PDB entry 1RZE | X-ray diffraction, 1.90 A resolution | chain A

Chain A:
Molecule: Carbonic anhydrase II
Source organism: Homo sapiens
Notes: EC 4.2.1.1
Reference sequence: P00918 (CAH2_HUMAN); the author numbering skips numbers that UniProt does not, so the offset changes along the chain: 2-125 = UniProt 1-124; 127-261 = UniProt 125-259
Chain sequence (259 residues; each row starts with the number of its first residue; note: 1 number in that range is skipped by the numbering (no residue carries it; nothing is unmodelled there)):
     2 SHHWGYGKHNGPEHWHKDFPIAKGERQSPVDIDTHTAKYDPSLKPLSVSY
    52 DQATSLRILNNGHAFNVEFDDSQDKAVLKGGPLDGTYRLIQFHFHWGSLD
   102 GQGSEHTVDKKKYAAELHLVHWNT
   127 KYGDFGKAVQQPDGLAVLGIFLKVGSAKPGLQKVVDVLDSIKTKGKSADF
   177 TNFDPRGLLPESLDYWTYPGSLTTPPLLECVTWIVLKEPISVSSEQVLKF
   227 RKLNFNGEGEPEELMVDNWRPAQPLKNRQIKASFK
Not modelled in the structure: 2
Ion coordination: Ni2+: His-94, His-96, His-119 (together with sulfate ion)

Overview:
His-94, His-96 and His-119 form the Ni2+ site.
Chain A is Carbonic anhydrase II (Homo sapiens); the structure, X-ray analysis of metal substituted human
carbonic anhydrase II derivatives, was determined by X-ray diffraction together with 1RZA, 1RZB, 1RZC and 1RZD
from the same study.
